Entry 6SSM (electron microscopy, 4.34 A resolution (low resolution: residue-level contacts below are approximate; hydrogen-bond / salt-bridge calls are withheld)); this record covers chains C and B of the 3 polymer chains in the assembly.

== Chain C (and B) ==
Molecule: Endogenous retrovirus group K member 24 Gag polyprotein
Source organism: Homo sapiens
Notes: chain B of this document is another copy of the same molecule, construct and numbering; everything in this record applies to it too
Reference sequence: P63145 (GAK24_HUMAN); residues 1-246 here correspond to UniProt positions 283-528 (UniProt number = residue number + 282)
Sequence (248 residues; each row starts with the number of its first residue):
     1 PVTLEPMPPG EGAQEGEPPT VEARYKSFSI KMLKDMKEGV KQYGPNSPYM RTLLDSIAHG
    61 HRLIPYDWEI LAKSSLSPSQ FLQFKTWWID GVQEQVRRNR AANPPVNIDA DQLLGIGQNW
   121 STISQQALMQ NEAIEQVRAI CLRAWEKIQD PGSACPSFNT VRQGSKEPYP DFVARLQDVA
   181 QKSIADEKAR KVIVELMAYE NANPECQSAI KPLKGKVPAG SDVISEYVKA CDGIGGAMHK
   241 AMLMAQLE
Disordered / not traced: 5-22, 237-248
Sequence notes: engineered mutation His59 (Tyr341 in P63145); expression tag (247-248)
Disulfides: Cys206-Cys231
What the authors report for this chain:
  - mutagenesis - I193A/L196A: abolished binding to self-association

== Interface between chain C and chain B ==
Contacting residue pairs - 5 pairs, chain C then chain B:
  Asn159(C) with Asn159(B)
  Ile184(C) with Leu196(B)
  Leu196(C) with Ile193(B)
  Glu200(C) with Phe158(B)
  Asn201(C) with Asn159(B)
Also at the interface, not in a pair above, chain C (7 interface residues in all): Ser157, Phe158
Also at the interface, not in a pair above, chain B (5 interface residues in all): Glu200

== In short ==
The interface between chain C and chain B involves 7 residues on one side and 5 on the other. From the paper:
I193A/L196A of chain C abolish binding to self-association.
Chain C and chain B are both Endogenous retrovirus group K member 24 Gag polyprotein (Homo sapiens); the
structure, Human endogenous retrovirus (HML2) mature capsid assembly, T=3 icosahedron, was determined by
electron microscopy, deposited together with 6SA9, 6SSJ, 6SSK and 6SSL.
